PDB entry 9N5G | X-ray diffraction, 3.15 A resolution | chains R and B of the 13 polymer chains in the assembly

[Chain R]
Molecule: 9-nt RNA strand
Sequence (9 nucleotides; each row starts with the number of its first residue):
     1 AUCGAGAGG
Bound ions: Mg2+: G9 (shared with 1 residue of chain A)

[Chain B]
Protein: DNA-directed RNA polymerase II subunit RPB2
Source organism: Saccharomyces cerevisiae S288C
Notes: EC 2.7.7.6
UniProtKB: P08518 (RPB2_YEAST); numbering as in UniProt (aligned over 1-1224)
Chain sequence (1224 residues; row label = number of the first residue in the row):
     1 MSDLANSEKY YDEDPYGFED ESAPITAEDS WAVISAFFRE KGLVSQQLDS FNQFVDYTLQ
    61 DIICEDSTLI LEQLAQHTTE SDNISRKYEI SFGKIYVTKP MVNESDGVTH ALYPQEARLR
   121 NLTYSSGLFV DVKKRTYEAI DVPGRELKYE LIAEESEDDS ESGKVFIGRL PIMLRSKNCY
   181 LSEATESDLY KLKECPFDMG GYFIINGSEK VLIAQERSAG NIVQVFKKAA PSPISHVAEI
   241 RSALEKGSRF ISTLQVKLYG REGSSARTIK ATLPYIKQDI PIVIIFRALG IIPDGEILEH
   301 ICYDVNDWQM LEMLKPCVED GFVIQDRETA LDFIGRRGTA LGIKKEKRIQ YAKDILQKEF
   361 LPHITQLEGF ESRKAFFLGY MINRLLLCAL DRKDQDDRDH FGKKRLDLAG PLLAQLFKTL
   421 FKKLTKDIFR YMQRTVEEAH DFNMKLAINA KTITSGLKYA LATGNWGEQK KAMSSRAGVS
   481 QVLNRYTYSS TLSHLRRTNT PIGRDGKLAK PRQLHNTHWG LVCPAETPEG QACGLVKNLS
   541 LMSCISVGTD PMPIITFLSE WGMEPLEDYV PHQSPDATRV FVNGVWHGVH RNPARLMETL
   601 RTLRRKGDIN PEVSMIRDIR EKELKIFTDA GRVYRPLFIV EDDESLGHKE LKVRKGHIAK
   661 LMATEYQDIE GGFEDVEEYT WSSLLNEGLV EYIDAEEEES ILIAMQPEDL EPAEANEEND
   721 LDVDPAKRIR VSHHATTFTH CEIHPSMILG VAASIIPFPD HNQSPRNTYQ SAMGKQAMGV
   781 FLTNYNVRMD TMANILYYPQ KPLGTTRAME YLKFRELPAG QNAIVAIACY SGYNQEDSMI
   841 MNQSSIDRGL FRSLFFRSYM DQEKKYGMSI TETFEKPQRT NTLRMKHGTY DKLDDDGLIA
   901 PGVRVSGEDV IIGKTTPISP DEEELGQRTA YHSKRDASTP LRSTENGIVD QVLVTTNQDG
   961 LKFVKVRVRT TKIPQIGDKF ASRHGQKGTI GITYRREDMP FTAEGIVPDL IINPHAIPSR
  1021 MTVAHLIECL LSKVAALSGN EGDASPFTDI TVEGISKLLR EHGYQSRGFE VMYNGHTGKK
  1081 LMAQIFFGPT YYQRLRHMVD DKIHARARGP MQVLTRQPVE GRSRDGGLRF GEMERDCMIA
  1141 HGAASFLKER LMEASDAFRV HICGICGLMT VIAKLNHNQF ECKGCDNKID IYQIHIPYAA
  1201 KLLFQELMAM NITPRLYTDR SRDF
Unresolved in the structure: 1-19, 74-85, 139-161, 338-344, 439-445, 503-508, 644-646, 669-675, 715-720, 920-929, 1222-1224
Bound ions: Zn2+: Cys1166, Cys1182, Cys1185

[Chain R / chain B interface]
Residue-residue contacts (13; chain R residue first):
  A1(R) - Arg1124(B)  salt bridge to the phosphate
  G4(R) - Gly478(B)  sugar contact
  A5(R) - Gly478(B)  sugar contact
  A5(R) - Gln481(B)  hydrogen bond to the phosphate
  G6(R) - Gln481(B)  phosphate contact
  A7(R) - Gln776(B)  hydrogen bond to the sugar
  A7(R) - His1097(B)  sugar contact
  G8(R) - Glu529(B)  phosphate contact
  G8(R) - Gln776(B)  sugar contact
  G8(R) - Lys979(B)  hydrogen bond to the phosphate
  G8(R) - His1097(B)  sugar contact
  G9(R) - Lys979(B)  salt bridge to the phosphate
  G9(R) - Lys987(B)  phosphate contact
Also at the interface, not in a pair above, chain B (13 interface residues in all): Ala477, Pro528, Ala772, Arg1096, Gln1112

[Summary]
Chain R and chain B form an interface of 7 and 13 residues respectively; the contacts include 3 hydrogen bonds
and 2 salt bridges. Among the polar pairs are A7(R)-Gln776(B), A5(R)-Gln481(B) and G8(R)-Lys979(B). The Zn2+
site is built by Cys1166(B), Cys1182(B) and Cys1185(B).
Here chain R is a 9-nt RNA strand and chain B is DNA-directed RNA polymerase II subunit RPB2 (Saccharomyces
cerevisiae S288C). Entry 9N5G (RNA polymerase II elongation complex with 8-oxoG at +1 site, ATP in both A- and
E-site) was determined by X-ray diffraction (same publication as 9N5B, 9N5C, 9N5D, 9N5E and 9N5F).
